PDB entry 4N8E | X-ray diffraction, 2.30 A resolution | chains A and B

[Chain A (and B)]
Molecule: Dipeptidyl peptidase 4
Source organism: Homo sapiens
Notes: EC 3.4.14.5; chain B of this document is another copy of the same molecule, construct and numbering; everything in this record applies to it too
UniProt: P27487 (DPP4_HUMAN); numbering as in UniProt (aligned over 39-766)
Sequence (740 residues; each row starts with the number of its first residue):
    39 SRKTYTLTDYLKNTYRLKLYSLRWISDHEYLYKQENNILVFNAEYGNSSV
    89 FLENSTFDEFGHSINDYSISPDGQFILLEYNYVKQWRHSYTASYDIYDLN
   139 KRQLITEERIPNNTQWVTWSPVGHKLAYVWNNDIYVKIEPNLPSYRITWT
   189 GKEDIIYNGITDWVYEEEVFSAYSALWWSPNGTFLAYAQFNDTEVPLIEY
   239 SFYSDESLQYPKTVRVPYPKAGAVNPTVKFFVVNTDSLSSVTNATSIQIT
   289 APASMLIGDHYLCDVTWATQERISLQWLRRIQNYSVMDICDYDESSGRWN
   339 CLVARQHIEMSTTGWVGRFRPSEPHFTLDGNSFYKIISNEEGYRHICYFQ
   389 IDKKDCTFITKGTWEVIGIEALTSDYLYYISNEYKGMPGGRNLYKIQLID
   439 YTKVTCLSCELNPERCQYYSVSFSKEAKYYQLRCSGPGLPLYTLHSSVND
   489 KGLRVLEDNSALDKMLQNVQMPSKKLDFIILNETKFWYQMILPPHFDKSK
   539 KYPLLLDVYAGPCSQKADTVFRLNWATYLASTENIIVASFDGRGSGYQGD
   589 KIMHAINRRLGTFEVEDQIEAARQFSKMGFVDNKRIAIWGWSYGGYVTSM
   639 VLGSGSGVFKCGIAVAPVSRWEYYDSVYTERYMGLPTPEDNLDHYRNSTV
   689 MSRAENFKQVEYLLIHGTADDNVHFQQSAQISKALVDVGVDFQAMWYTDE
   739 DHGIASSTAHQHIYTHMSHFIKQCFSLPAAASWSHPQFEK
Not modelled in the structure: 39, 767-778 (chain B: 773-778)
Sequence notes: conflict Ile437 (Ser in P27487); expression tag (767-778)
UniProt features mapped onto this chain:
  - active site (Charge relay system): Ser630, Asp708, His740
  - glycosylation (N-linked (GlcNAc...) asparagine): Asn85, Asn92, Asn150, Asn219, Asn229, Asn281, Asn321, Asn520, Asn685
  - mutagenesis: Asn85 (N85A: Does not inhibit dipeptidyl peptidase activity, interaction with ADA and homodimer formation), Asn92 (N92A: Does not inhibit dipeptidyl peptidase activity, interaction with ADA and homodimer formation), Asn150 (N150A: Does not inhibit dipeptidyl peptidase activity, interaction with ADA and homodimer formation), Glu205 (E205K: Inhibits dipeptidyl peptidase activity), Glu206 (E206L: Inhibits dipeptidyl peptidase activity), Asn219 (N219A: Does not inhibit dipeptidyl peptidase activity, interaction with ADA and homodimer formation), Asn229 (N229A: Does not inhibit dipeptidyl peptidase activity, interaction with ADA and homodimer formation), Asn281 (N281A: Does not inhibit dipeptidyl peptidase activity, interaction with ADA and homodimer formation), Asn321 (N321A: Does not inhibit dipeptidyl peptidase activity, interaction with ADA and homodimer formation), Asn520 (N520A: Does not inhibit dipeptidyl peptidase activity, interaction with ADA and homodimer formation), Asn685 (N685A: Does not inhibit dipeptidyl peptidase activity, interaction with ADA and homodimer formation), His750 (H750A: Inhibits weakly homodimerization and dipeptidyl peptidase activity ...)
Cystine bridges: Cys328-Cys339, Cys385-Cys394, Cys444-Cys447, Cys454-Cys472, Cys649-Cys762
Covalently attached groups: N-acetylglucosamine (NAG) linked to Asn85, Asn150, Asn219, Asn229, Asn281, Asn321, Asn520
Ligand contacts: 12a (2KV; 1-[cis-4-(aminomethyl)-4-(3-chlorophenyl)cyclohexyl]piperidin-2-one): Arg125, Glu205, Glu206, Ser209, Phe357, Tyr547, Ser630, Tyr631, Val656, Trp659, Tyr662, Tyr666, Asn710, Val711, His740

[How chain A and chain B interact]
Pairs across the interface (109):
  Pro234(A) - Tyr248(B)
  Leu235(A) - Tyr248(B)
  Ile236(A) - Pro249(B)
  Glu237(A) - Ser239(B)
  Glu237(A) - Thr251(B)  hydrogen bond
  Glu237(A) - Arg253(B)  salt bridge
  Ser239(A) - Glu237(B)
  Tyr241(A) - Phe713(B)
  Tyr241(A) - Gln714(B)
  Tyr241(A) - Ala717(B)  hydrophobic
  Tyr241(A) - Gln718(B)  hydrogen bond (backbone-side chain)
  Ser242(A) - Gln718(B)  hydrogen bond (backbone-side chain)
  Ser242(A) - Lys721(B)  hydrogen bond (backbone-side chain)
  Asp243(A) - Gln718(B)
  Glu244(A) - Arg658(B)  salt bridge
  Glu244(A) - Tyr661(B)  hydrogen bond (backbone-side chain)
  Glu244(A) - Thr687(B)
  Glu244(A) - Met689(B)
  Glu244(A) - Gln718(B)
  Leu246(A) - Tyr661(B)
  Leu246(A) - Gln714(B)
  Gln247(A) - Lys258(B)
  Gln247(A) - Ala259(B)  hydrogen bond (side chain-backbone)
  Gln247(A) - Glu660(B)  hydrogen bond (side chain-backbone)
  Gln247(A) - Tyr661(B)
  Gln247(A) - Gln714(B)  hydrogen bond (backbone-side chain)
  Tyr248(A) - Pro234(B)
  Tyr248(A) - Leu235(B)
  Tyr248(A) - Tyr256(B)  hydrogen bond (side chain-backbone)
  Tyr248(A) - Pro257(B)
  Tyr248(A) - Lys258(B)  hydrogen bond (side chain-backbone)
  Tyr248(A) - Ala261(B)
  Pro249(A) - Ile236(B)
  Pro249(A) - Gln714(B)
  Thr251(A) - Glu237(B)  hydrogen bond
  Arg253(A) - Glu237(B)  salt bridge
  Arg253(A) - Arg253(B)
  Tyr256(A) - Tyr248(B)  hydrogen bond (backbone-side chain)
  Pro257(A) - Tyr248(B)
  Lys258(A) - Gln247(B)
  Lys258(A) - Tyr248(B)  hydrogen bond (backbone-side chain)
  Ala259(A) - Gln247(B)  hydrogen bond (backbone-side chain)
  Ala261(A) - Tyr248(B)
  Arg658(A) - Glu244(B)  salt bridge
  Glu660(A) - Gln247(B)  hydrogen bond (backbone-side chain)
  Tyr661(A) - Glu244(B)  hydrogen bond (side chain-backbone)
  Tyr661(A) - Leu246(B)
  Tyr661(A) - Gln247(B)
  Thr687(A) - Glu244(B)
  Met689(A) - Glu244(B)
  Leu702(A) - Trp734(B)  hydrophobic
  Phe713(A) - Tyr241(B)
  Phe713(A) - Trp734(B)
  Gln714(A) - Tyr241(B)
  Gln714(A) - Leu246(B)
  Gln714(A) - Gln247(B)  hydrogen bond (side chain-backbone)
  Gln714(A) - Pro249(B)
  Ser716(A) - Trp734(B)
  Ala717(A) - Tyr241(B)  hydrophobic
  Ala717(A) - Trp734(B)
  Ala717(A) - Thr736(B)  hydrogen bond (backbone-side chain)
  Gln718(A) - Tyr241(B)  hydrogen bond (side chain-backbone)
  Gln718(A) - Ser242(B)  hydrogen bond (side chain-backbone)
  Gln718(A) - Asp243(B)
  Gln718(A) - Glu244(B)
  Ser720(A) - Trp734(B)  hydrogen bond
  Ser720(A) - Thr736(B)  hydrogen bond
  Lys721(A) - Ser242(B)  hydrogen bond (side chain-backbone)
  Lys721(A) - Thr736(B)
  Val724(A) - Tyr735(B)  hydrophobic
  Val724(A) - Thr746(B)
  Val724(A) - Ala747(B)  hydrophobic
  Val724(A) - His750(B)
  Asp725(A) - Thr746(B)  hydrogen bond
  Val728(A) - His750(B)  hydrogen bond (backbone-side chain)
  Asp729(A) - His750(B)  salt bridge
  Asp729(A) - His754(B)  salt bridge
  Asp729(A) - His757(B)  salt bridge
  Phe730(A) - Met733(B)
  Phe730(A) - His750(B)
  Phe730(A) - His754(B)  hydrogen bond (backbone-side chain)
  Gln731(A) - His754(B)
  Ala732(A) - Ala732(B)
  Ala732(A) - Trp734(B)  hydrophobic
  Met733(A) - Phe730(B)
  Met733(A) - Trp734(B)
  Trp734(A) - Leu702(B)  hydrophobic
  Trp734(A) - Phe713(B)  hydrophobic
  Trp734(A) - Ser716(B)
  Trp734(A) - Ala717(B)
  Trp734(A) - Ser720(B)  hydrogen bond
  Trp734(A) - Ala732(B)  hydrophobic
  Trp734(A) - Met733(B)
  Trp734(A) - Trp734(B)
  Tyr735(A) - Val724(B)  hydrophobic
  Thr736(A) - Ala717(B)  hydrogen bond (side chain-backbone)
  Thr736(A) - Ser720(B)  hydrogen bond
  Thr736(A) - Lys721(B)
  Thr746(A) - Val724(B)
  Thr746(A) - Asp725(B)  hydrogen bond
  Ala747(A) - Val724(B)  hydrophobic
  His750(A) - Val724(B)
  His750(A) - Val728(B)  hydrogen bond (side chain-backbone)
  His750(A) - Asp729(B)
  His750(A) - Phe730(B)
  His754(A) - Asp729(B)  salt bridge
  His754(A) - Phe730(B)
  His754(A) - Gln731(B)
  His757(A) - Asp729(B)  salt bridge
Other interface residues (no listed pair), chain A (53 interface residues in all): Tyr238, Ser245, Lys696, Asp737
Other interface residues (no listed pair), chain B (53 interface residues in all): Tyr238, Ser245, Asp737, Ser772

[Overview]
The chain A/chain B interface involves 53 residues from each chain, with 31 hydrogen bonds and 9 salt bridges.
Polar pairs include Glu237(A)-Arg253(B), Glu244(A)-Arg658(B) and Asp729(A)-His750(B). Chain A binds 12a.
Covalently linked N-acetylglucosamine: at Asn85(A), Asn150(A), Asn219(A), Asn229(A), Asn281(A) and Asn321(A)
and 1 more.
Chain A and chain B are both Dipeptidyl peptidase 4 (Homo sapiens); the structure, DPP4 complexed with
compound 12a, was determined by X-ray diffraction (same publication as 4N8D).
